4PIR - chains E and J of the 10 polymer chains in the assembly; structure by X-ray diffraction, 3.50 A resolution.

== Chain E ==
Molecule: 5-hydroxytryptamine receptor 3A
From: Mus musculus
Reference sequence: P23979 (5HT3A_MOUSE); the construct has insertions or renumbered stretches relative to UniProt, so the offset changes along the chain: 1-4 = UniProt 28-31; 6-276 = UniProt 32-302; 278-392 = UniProt 303-417; 399-462 = UniProt 418-481
Amino-acid sequence (456 residues; numbered 1 to 462; 6 numbers in that range are skipped by the numbering (no residue carries them; nothing is unmodelled there); the number before each row is that of its first residue):
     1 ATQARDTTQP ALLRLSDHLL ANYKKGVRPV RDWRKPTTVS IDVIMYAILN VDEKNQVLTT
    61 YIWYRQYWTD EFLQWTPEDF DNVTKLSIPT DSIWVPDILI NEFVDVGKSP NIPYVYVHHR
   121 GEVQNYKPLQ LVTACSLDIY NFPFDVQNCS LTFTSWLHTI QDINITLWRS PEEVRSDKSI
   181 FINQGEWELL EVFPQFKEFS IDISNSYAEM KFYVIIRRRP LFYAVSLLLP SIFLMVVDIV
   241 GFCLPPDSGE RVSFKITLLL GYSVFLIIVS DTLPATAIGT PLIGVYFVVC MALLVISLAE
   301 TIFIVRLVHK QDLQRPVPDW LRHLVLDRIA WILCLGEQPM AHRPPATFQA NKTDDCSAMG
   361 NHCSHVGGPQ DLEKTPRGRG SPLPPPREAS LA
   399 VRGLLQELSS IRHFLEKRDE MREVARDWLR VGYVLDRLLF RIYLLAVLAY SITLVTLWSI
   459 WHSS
Disordered / not traced: 1-7, 276-279, 335-392, 459-462
Construct notes: conflict Ala-4 (Glu31 in P23979), Ser-461 (Tyr480 in P23979); insertion (5, 277)
Cystine bridges: Cys-135/Cys-149
Glycans and other covalent adducts: N-acetylglucosamine (NAG) linked to Asn-82, Asn-148, Asn-164

== Chain J ==
Molecule: VHH15
From: Lama glama
Amino-acid sequence (124 residues; row label = number of the first residue in the row):
     1 DVQLVESGGG LVQPGGSLRL SCAYSGSLFS ILRMDWYRQA PGKERELVAG ITRDAAGYAD
    61 STNYADSVKG RFTISRDSAK NTVYLQMNSL KPEDTAVYYC NADARTITGR ADYWGQGTQV
   121 TVSS

== How chain E and chain J interact ==
Residue-residue contacts (26; chain E residue first):
  Gln-161(E) / Ser-78(J)  hydrogen bond
  Gln-161(E) / Ala-79(J)
  Lys-197(E) / Tyr-58(J)
  Glu-198(E) / Gly-57(J)
  Glu-198(E) / Tyr-58(J)
  Phe-199(E) / Gly-57(J)
  Phe-199(E) / Tyr-58(J)  hydrophobic
  Ser-200(E) / Gly-57(J)  hydrogen bond (backbone-backbone)
  Ser-200(E) / Tyr-58(J)
  Asp-202(E) / Ser-30(J)  hydrogen bond
  Asp-202(E) / Ile-31(J)
  Asp-202(E) / Arg-76(J)
  Ile-203(E) / Ile-31(J)  hydrogen bond (backbone-backbone)
  Ile-203(E) / Leu-32(J)
  Ile-203(E) / Arg-33(J)
  Ile-203(E) / Met-34(J)
  Ile-203(E) / Ile-51(J)
  Ile-203(E) / Arg-76(J)
  Ser-204(E) / Tyr-24(J)
  Ser-204(E) / Ile-31(J)
  Ser-204(E) / Arg-76(J)
  Ser-204(E) / Ser-78(J)
  Asn-205(E) / Phe-29(J)
  Ser-206(E) / Ser-78(J)
  Glu-209(E) / Tyr-58(J)  hydrogen bond
  Lys-211(E) / Tyr-58(J)
Other interface residues (no listed pair), chain J (16 interface residues in all): Thr-52, Arg-53, Asp-60

== Summary ==
12 residues of chain E and 16 residues of chain J are in contact; the contacts include 5 hydrogen bonds. Polar
contacts include Gln-161(E)/Ser-78(J), Asp-202(E)/Ser-30(J) and Glu-209(E)/Tyr-58(J). N-acetylglucosamine is
covalently linked to Asn-82(E), Asn-148(E) and Asn-164(E).
Chain E is 5-hydroxytryptamine receptor 3A (Mus musculus) and chain J is VHH15 (Lama glama); the structure,
X-ray structure of the mouse serotonin 5-HT3 receptor, was determined by X-ray diffraction.
